Entry 8V7L (electron microscopy, 2.90 A resolution); this record covers chains C and I of the 11 polymer chains in the assembly.

== Chain C ==
Protein: Histone H2A type 1
From: Xenopus laevis
UniProt: P06897 (H2A1_XENLA); residues 1-129 here correspond to UniProt positions 2-130 (UniProt number = residue number + 1)
Amino-acid sequence (129 residues; row label = number of the first residue in the row):
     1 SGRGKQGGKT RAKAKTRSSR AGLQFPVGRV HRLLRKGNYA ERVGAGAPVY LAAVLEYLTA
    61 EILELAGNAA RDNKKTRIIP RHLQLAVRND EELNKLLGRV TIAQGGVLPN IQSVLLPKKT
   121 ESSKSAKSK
Unresolved in the structure: 1-10, 119-129
Construct notes: engineered mutation Arg99 (Gly100 in P06897), Ser123 (Ala124 in P06897)
Curated features (UniProtKB/Swiss-Prot):
  - modified residue: Ser1 (N-acetylserine), Lys5 (N6-(2-hydroxyisobutyryl)lysine), Lys9 (N6-(2-hydroxyisobutyryl)lysine), Lys36 (N6-(2-hydroxyisobutyryl)lysine), Lys74 (N6-(2-hydroxyisobutyryl)lysine), Lys75 (N6-(2-hydroxyisobutyryl)lysine), Lys95 (N6-(2-hydroxyisobutyryl)lysine), Gln104 (N5-methylglutamine), Lys118 (N6-(2-hydroxyisobutyryl)lysine)
  - cross-link (Glycyl lysine isopeptide (Lys-Gly)): Lys13 (interchain with G-Cter in ubiquitin), Lys15 (interchain with G-Cter in ubiquitin), Lys119 (interchain with G-Cter in ubiquitin)

== Chain I ==
Molecule: Widom 601 DNA (147-mer) plus 60 base pairs flanking DNA (reverse strand)
Sequence (207 nucleotides; row label = number of the first residue in the row):
     1 AGAGTGGGAG CTCGGAACAC TATCCGACTG GCACCGGCAA GGTCGCTGTT CAATACATGC
    61 ACAGGATGTA TATATCTGAC ACGTGCCTGG AGACTAGGGA GTAATCCCCT TGGCGGTTAA
   121 AACGCGGGGG ACAGCGCGTA CGTGCGTTTA AGCGGTGCTA GAGCTGTCTA CGACCAATTG
   181 AGCGGCCTCG GCACCGGGAT TCTCCAG
Unresolved in the structure: 1-67

== Chain C / chain I interface ==
Residue-residue contacts (16):
  Arg11(C) - DA177(I)  hydrogen bond to the base
  Arg11(C) - DT178(I)  hydrogen bond to the sugar
  Arg29(C) - DG182(I)  phosphate contact
  Arg29(C) - DC183(I)  salt bridge to the phosphate
  Arg42(C) - DG172(I)  hydrogen bond to the sugar
  Arg42(C) - DA173(I)  phosphate contact
  Val43(C) - DG172(I)  phosphate contact
  Val43(C) - DA173(I)  hydrogen bond to the phosphate
  Gly44(C) - DG172(I)  phosphate contact
  Ala45(C) - DG172(I)  hydrogen bond to the phosphate
  Lys75(C) - DC192(I)  phosphate contact
  Lys75(C) - DA193(I)  salt bridge to the phosphate
  Thr76(C) - DG191(I)  hydrogen bond to the phosphate
  Thr76(C) - DC192(I)  hydrogen bond to the phosphate
  Arg77(C) - DG191(I)  hydrogen bond to the sugar
  Arg77(C) - DC192(I)  hydrogen bond to the phosphate
Other interface residues (no listed pair), chain C (11 interface residues in all): Thr16, His31
Other interface residues (no listed pair), chain I (11 interface residues in all): DA176, DA181

== Summary ==
Chain C and chain I each contribute 11 residues to their interface; the contacts include 9 hydrogen bonds and
2 salt bridges. Polar contacts include Arg11(C)-DA177(I), Arg11(C)-DT178(I) and Arg42(C)-DG172(I).
Chain C is Histone H2A type 1 (Xenopus laevis) and chain I is Widom 601 DNA (147-mer) plus 60 base pairs
flanking DNA (reverse strand); the structure, Cryo-EM structure of singly-bound SNF2h-nucleosome complex with
SNF2h at inactive SHL2 (conformation 2), was determined by electron microscopy (same publication as 8V4Y and
8V6V).
